PDB entry 3KTG | X-ray diffraction, 2.40 A resolution | chains A and B of the 7 polymer chains in the assembly

[Chain A (and B)]
Name: ATP-dependent Clp protease proteolytic subunit
Organism: Bacillus subtilis
Notes: EC 3.4.21.92; chain B of this document is another copy of the same molecule, construct and numbering; everything in this record applies to it too
UniProtKB: P80244 (CLPP_BACSU); residues 1-196 here correspond to UniProt positions 2-197 (UniProt number = residue number + 1)
Chain sequence (199 residues; each row starts with the number of its first residue):
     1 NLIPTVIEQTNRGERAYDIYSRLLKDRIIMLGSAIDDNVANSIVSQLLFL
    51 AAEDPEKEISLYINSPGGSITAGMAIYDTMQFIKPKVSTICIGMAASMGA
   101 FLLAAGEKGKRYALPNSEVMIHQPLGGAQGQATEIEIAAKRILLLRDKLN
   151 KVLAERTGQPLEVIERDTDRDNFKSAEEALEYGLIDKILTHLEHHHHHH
Unresolved in the structure: 1-2, 8-15, 199
Sequence notes: engineered mutation Leu192 (Thr193 in P80244), His194 (Asp195 in P80244), His195 (Lys196 in P80244), His196 (Lys197 in P80244); expression tag (197-199)
Swiss-Prot annotation at these positions:
  - active site: Ser97 (Nucleophile), His122
From the paper describing this entry:
  - catalytic residues: Ser97, His122, Asp171
  - self-association interface (contacts with another copy of this molecule); pairs are residue here / residue on that copy: Leu24-Pro4 (hydrophobic contact), Phe49-Val6 (hydrophobic contact), Tyr17
  - mutagenesis - F49S: increased catalytic activity on ADEP
  - mutagenesis - I19C/S45C: increased catalytic activity
  - mutagenesis - Y62A: decreased catalytic activity on ADEPs
  - mutagenesis - Y62W: abolished catalytic activity on ADEP
  - mutagenesis - F82A: abolished catalytic activity on ADEPs

[How chain A and chain B interact]
Pairs across the interface (52; chain A residue first):
  Tyr17(A) with Ile7(B), hydrophobic
  Asp18(A) with Pro4(B); Thr5(B)
  Ser21(A) with Pro4(B); Thr5(B), hydrogen bond (side chain-backbone)
  Asp37(A) with Gly32(B)
  Asn41(A) with Tyr20(B), hydrogen bond; Met30(B)
  Ser42(A) with Pro4(B); Tyr20(B), hydrogen bond (backbone-side chain)
  Val44(A) with Met30(B), hydrophobic
  Ser45(A) with Ile19(B); Tyr20(B); Leu23(B); Met30(B)
  Gln46(A) with Pro4(B)
  Leu48(A) with Tyr62(B)
  Phe49(A) with Val6(B), hydrophobic; Ile19(B), hydrophobic; Arg22(B); Leu23(B), hydrophobic
  Glu53(A) with Arg22(B), salt bridge
  Thr71(A) with Gly93(B); Met94(B); Glu118(B)
  Met74(A) with Asn116(B)
  Ala75(A) with Ile92(B); Gly93(B)
  Tyr77(A) with Asn116(B)
  Asp78(A) with Ile92(B); Leu114(B); Pro115(B); Asn116(B), hydrogen bond (side chain-backbone); Ser117(B)
  Thr79(A) with Ile92(B)
  Phe82(A) with Tyr62(B); Leu114(B), hydrophobic; Leu189(B), hydrophobic; Thr190(B); His191(B); Leu192(B), hydrogen bond (backbone-backbone)
  Lys84(A) with Leu192(B)
  Gln131(A) with Arg170(B), hydrogen bond
  Thr133(A) with Arg170(B)
  Glu134(A) with Arg170(B), salt bridge
  Ile137(A) with Arg170(B); Asp171(B)
  Arg141(A) with Met94(B); Glu118(B), salt bridge; Phe173(B)
  Leu145(A) with Glu118(B)
  Lys148(A) with Asn116(B)
Interface residues without a listed pair, chain A (32 interface residues in all): Leu24, Asn38, Ala52, Gln81, Ile83
Interface residues without a listed pair, chain B (29 interface residues in all): Asp26, Asn64, Pro66
The authors on this interface:
  - pairs named by the authors: Leu24(A)-Pro4(B) (hydrophobic contact), Phe49(A)-Val6(B) (hydrophobic contact)

[Summary]
32 residues of chain A and 29 residues of chain B are in contact, with 6 hydrogen bonds and 3 salt bridges.
Polar pairs include Glu53(A)-Arg22(B), Glu134(A)-Arg170(B) and Arg141(A)-Glu118(B). The paper describes
hydrophobic contacts between Leu24(A) and Pro4(B) and Phe49(A) and Val6(B). The paper reports catalytic
residues Ser97(A), His122(A) and Asp171(A); F49S of chain A increases catalytic activity on ADEP; 5
substitutions were tested in all.
Both chains are ATP-dependent Clp protease proteolytic subunit (Bacillus subtilis). Entry 3KTG (Structure of
ClpP from Bacillus subtilis in monoclinic crystal form) was determined by X-ray diffraction (same publication
as 3KTH, 3KTI, 3KTJ and 3KTK).
